6SWQ - chain AAA; structure by X-ray diffraction, 1.60 A resolution.

Chain AAA:
Protein: Bromodomain-containing protein 4
Organism: Homo sapiens
Reference sequence: O60885 (BRD4_HUMAN); residue numbers follow UniProt; this construct covers 44-168
Chain sequence (127 residues; numbered 42 to 168; the number before each row is that of its first residue):
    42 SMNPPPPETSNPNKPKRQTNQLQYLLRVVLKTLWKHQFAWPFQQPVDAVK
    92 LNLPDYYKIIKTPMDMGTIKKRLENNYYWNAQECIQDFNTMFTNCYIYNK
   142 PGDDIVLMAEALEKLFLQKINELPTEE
Differences from the reference sequence: expression tag (42-43)
Small-molecule neighbours: LW5 (4-acetamido-3-fluoranyl-N-(4-oxidanylcyclohexyl)-5-[(1S)-1-phenylethoxy]benzamide): Trp81, Pro82, Phe83, Val87, Leu92, Leu94, Tyr97, Cys136, Tyr139, Asn140, Lys141, Asp144, Asp145, Ile146, Met149
Swiss-Prot annotation at these positions:
  - site: Asn140 (Acetylated histone binding)
  - cross-link: Lys99 (Glycyl lysine isopeptide (Lys-Gly) (interchain with G-Cter in SUMO2))
  - natural variant: Asp145 (D145G: Found in a patient with a neurodevelopmental syndrome; uncertain significance)
  - mutagenesis: Asn140 (N140A: Abolishes binding to acetylated histones)
From the paper describing this entry:
  - specificity-determining residues: Lys141, Asp144 (by similarity / conservation)

Overview:
Chain AAA binds compound LW5. Curated annotation (UniProt) lists one mutagenesis site. The paper reports
specificity determinants Lys141 and Asp144.
Chain AAA is Bromodomain-containing protein 4 (Homo sapiens); the structure, N-TERMINAL BROMODOMAIN OF HUMAN
BRD4 WITH iBET-BD2 (GSK046), was determined by X-ray diffraction, deposited together with 6SWN, 6SWO and 6SWP.
